5KR1 - chains A and B; structure by X-ray diffraction, 1.60 A resolution.

== Chain A (and B) ==
Name: Protease PR5-DRV
From: Human immunodeficiency virus 1
Notes: chain B of this document is another copy of the same molecule, construct and numbering; everything in this record applies to it too
UniProt: V5YAB1 (V5YAB1_9HIV1); residue numbers follow UniProt; this construct covers 1-99
Sequence (99 residues; each row starts with the number of its first residue):
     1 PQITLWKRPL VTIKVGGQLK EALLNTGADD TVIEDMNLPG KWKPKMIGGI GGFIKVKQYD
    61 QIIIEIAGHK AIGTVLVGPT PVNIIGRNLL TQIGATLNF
Sequence notes: conflict Lys-7 (Gln in V5YAB1), Asn-25 (Asp in V5YAB1), Ile-33 (Leu in V5YAB1), Lys-57 (Arg in V5YAB1), Ile-63 (Thr in V5YAB1), Ala-67 (Cys in V5YAB1), Ala-95 (Cys in V5YAB1)
Small-molecule neighbours: tmc114 (017; (3r,3as,6ar)-hexahydrofuro[2,3-b]furan-3-yl(1S,2R)-3-[[(4-aminophenyl)sulfonyl](isobutyl)amino]-1-benzyl-2-hydroxypropylcarbamate): Arg-8, Leu-23, Asn-25, Gly-27, Ala-28, Asp-30, Val-32, Ile-47, Gly-48, Gly-49, Ile-50, Pro-81, Val-82, Ile-84
Reported in the primary citation:
  - contacts within the chain: Asp-35/Pro-79, Asp-35/Gly-78, Lys-57/Val-77

== Interface between chain A and chain B ==
Contacting residue pairs (95; chain A residue first):
  Pro-1(A) with Leu-97(B); Asn-98(B); Phe-99(B), hydrogen bond (backbone-backbone)
  Gln-2(A) with Thr-96(B); Leu-97(B); Asn-98(B), hydrogen bond
  Ile-3(A) with Thr-96(B); Leu-97(B), hydrogen bond (backbone-backbone)
  Thr-4(A) with Thr-96(B)
  Leu-5(A) with Thr-26(B); Arg-87(B), hydrogen bond (backbone-side chain); Leu-90(B), hydrophobic; Thr-91(B); Ala-95(B)
  Trp-6(A) with Arg-87(B), hydrogen bond (backbone-side chain); Thr-91(B)
  Lys-7(A) with Arg-87(B), hydrogen bond (backbone-side chain)
  Arg-8(A) with Asp-29(B), salt bridge; Arg-87(B)
  Pro-9(A) with Thr-26(B); Arg-87(B)
  Leu-23(A) with Gly-27(B)
  Leu-24(A) with Thr-26(B), hydrogen bond (backbone-side chain); Leu-97(B), hydrophobic
  Asn-25(A) with Asn-25(B); Thr-26(B); Gly-27(B)
  Thr-26(A) with Leu-5(B); Pro-9(B); Leu-24(B), hydrogen bond (side chain-backbone); Asn-25(B); Thr-26(B), hydrogen bond (side chain-backbone); Leu-97(B)
  Gly-27(A) with Leu-23(B); Asn-25(B), hydrogen bond (backbone-side chain)
  Ile-47(A) with Ile-50(B), hydrophobic
  Gly-49(A) with Ile-50(B); Pro-81(B)
  Ile-50(A) with Gly-49(B); Ile-50(B), hydrogen bond (backbone-backbone); Gly-51(B), hydrogen bond (backbone-backbone); Gly-52(B); Ile-54(B), hydrophobic; Thr-80(B); Ile-84(B), hydrophobic
  Gly-51(A) with Gly-51(B); Gly-52(B); Ile-54(B)
  Gly-52(A) with Ile-50(B); Gly-51(B)
  Ile-54(A) with Ile-50(B)
  Ala-67(A) with Phe-99(B), hydrophobic
  His-69(A) with Phe-99(B)
  Thr-80(A) with Ile-50(B)
  Pro-81(A) with Gly-49(B)
  Arg-87(A) with Leu-5(B), hydrogen bond (side chain-backbone); Trp-6(B), hydrogen bond (side chain-backbone); Lys-7(B), hydrogen bond (side chain-backbone); Arg-8(B); Pro-9(B)
  Leu-90(A) with Leu-5(B), hydrophobic
  Thr-91(A) with Leu-5(B); Trp-6(B)
  Ile-93(A) with Phe-99(B)
  Gly-94(A) with Asn-98(B); Phe-99(B)
  Ala-95(A) with Leu-5(B); Asn-98(B); Phe-99(B), hydrophobic
  Thr-96(A) with Gln-2(B), hydrogen bond; Ile-3(B); Thr-4(B); Thr-96(B); Leu-97(B); Asn-98(B), hydrogen bond (backbone-backbone)
  Leu-97(A) with Pro-1(B); Gln-2(B); Ile-3(B), hydrogen bond (backbone-backbone); Leu-24(B), hydrophobic; Thr-26(B); Thr-96(B); Leu-97(B), hydrophobic
  Asn-98(A) with Pro-1(B); Gln-2(B), hydrogen bond; Gly-94(B); Ala-95(B); Thr-96(B), hydrogen bond (backbone-backbone); Asn-98(B), hydrogen bond
  Phe-99(A) with Pro-1(B), hydrogen bond (backbone-backbone); Ile-3(B), hydrophobic; Leu-24(B), hydrophobic; His-69(B); Ile-93(B); Gly-94(B); Ala-95(B), hydrophobic
Also at the interface, not in a pair above, chain A (37 interface residues in all): Gly-48, Phe-53, Ile-84
Also at the interface, not in a pair above, chain B (39 interface residues in all): Val-32, Ile-47, Gly-48, Phe-53, Ala-67

== Summary ==
37 residues of chain A face 39 of chain B across their interface, with 22 hydrogen bonds and 1 salt bridge.
Among the polar pairs are Arg-8(A)/Asp-29(B), Gln-2(A)/Asn-98(B) and Leu-5(A)/Arg-87(B). Chain A binds tmc114.
From the paper: contacts within the chain involving Asp-35(A), Pro-79(A) and Gly-78(A) among others.
Chain A and chain B are both Protease PR5-DRV (Human immunodeficiency virus 1); the structure, Protease
PR5-DRV, was determined by X-ray diffraction, deposited together with 5KQX, 5KQY, 5KQZ, 5KR0 and 5KR2.
